PDB entry 9DOF | electron microscopy, 4.24 A resolution (low resolution: residue-level contacts below are approximate; hydrogen-bond / salt-bridge calls are withheld) | chains A and F of the 6 polymer chains in the assembly

Chain A:
Protein: glycoprotein E
Source organism: dengue virus type 2
Reference sequence: G3GAJ4 (G3GAJ4_9FLAV); residues 1-495 here = UniProt positions 1-495
Sequence (495 residues; each row starts with the number of its first residue):
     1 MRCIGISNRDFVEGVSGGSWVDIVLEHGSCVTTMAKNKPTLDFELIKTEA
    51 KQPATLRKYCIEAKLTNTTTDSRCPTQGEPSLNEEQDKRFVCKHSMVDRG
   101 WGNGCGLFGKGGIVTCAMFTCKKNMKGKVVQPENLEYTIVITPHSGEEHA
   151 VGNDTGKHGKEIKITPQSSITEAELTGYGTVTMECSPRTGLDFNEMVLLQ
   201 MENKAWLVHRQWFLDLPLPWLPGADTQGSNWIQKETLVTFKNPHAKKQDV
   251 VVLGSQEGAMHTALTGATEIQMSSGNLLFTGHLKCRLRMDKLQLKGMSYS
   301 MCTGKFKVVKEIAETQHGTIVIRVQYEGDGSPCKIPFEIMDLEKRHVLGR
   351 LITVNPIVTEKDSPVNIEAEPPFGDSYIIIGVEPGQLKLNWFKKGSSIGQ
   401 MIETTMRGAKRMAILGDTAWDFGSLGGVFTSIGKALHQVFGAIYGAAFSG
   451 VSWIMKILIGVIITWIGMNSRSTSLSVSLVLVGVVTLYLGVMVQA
Cystine bridges: C3-C30, C60-C121, C74-C105, C92-C116, C185-C285, C302-C333

Chain F:
Protein: Protein prM
Source organism: dengue virus type 2
Reference sequence: P14340 (POLG_DEN2N); residues 1-166 here correspond to UniProt positions 115-280 (UniProt number = residue number + 114)
Sequence (166 residues; row label = number of the first residue in the row):
     1 FHLTTRNGEPHMIVSRQEKGKSLLFKTEDGVNMCTLMAMDLGELCEDTIT
    51 YKCPFLKQNEPEDIDCWCNSTSTWVTYGTCTTTGEHRREKRSVALVPHVG
   101 MGLETRTETWMSSEGAWKHAQRIETWILRHPGFTIMAAILAYTIGTTHFQ
   151 RALIFILLTAVAPSMT
Swiss-Prot annotation at these positions:
  - site (Cleavage): R91, S92, T166
  - glycosylation: N69 (N-linked (GlcNAc...) asparagine)
Cystine bridges: C34-C68, C45-C80, C53-C66

Interface between chain A and chain F:
Residue-residue contacts (10; chain A residue first):
  T76(A) with D40(F)
  Q77(A) with M39(F); D40(F)
  W101(A) with M37(F); P61(F)
  C105(A) with M39(F)
  G106(A) with M37(F)
  L107(A) with D65(F)
  F108(A) with E62(F); D63(F)
Other interface residues (no listed pair), chain A (8 interface residues in all): C74
Other interface residues (no listed pair), chain F (8 interface residues in all): R87

Summary:
The chain A/chain F interface involves 8 residues from each chain.
Here chain A is glycoprotein E and chain F is Protein prM, both from dengue virus type 2. Entry 9DOF
(Octahedral small virus-like particles of dengue virus type 2 (local reconstruction)) was determined by
electron microscopy, deposited together with 9DOG.
